PDB entry 9B1X | electron microscopy, 3.07 A resolution | chains A and L of the 54 polymer chains in the assembly

# Chain A
Molecule: 16S rRNA
From: Mycolicibacterium smegmatis
Sequence (1528 nucleotides; numbered 1 to 1528; the number before each row is that of its first residue):
     1 UUUUUGUUUGGAGAGUUUGAUCCUGGCUCAGGACGAACGCUGGCGGCGUG
    51 CUUAACACAUGCAAGUCGAACGGAAAGGCCCUUUCGGGGGUACUCGAGUG
   101 GCGAACGGGUGAGUAACACGUGGGUGAUCUGCCCUGCACUUUGGGAUAAG
   151 CCUGGGAAACUGGGUCUAAUACCGAAUACACCCUGCUGGUCGCAUGGCCU
   201 GGUAGGGGAAAGCUUUUGCGGUGUGGGAUGGGCCCGCGGCCUAUCAGCUU
   251 GUUGGUGGGGUGAUGGCCUACCAAGGCGACGACGGGUAGCCGGCCUGAGA
   301 GGGUGACCGGCCACACUGGGACUGAGAUACGGCCCAGACUCCUACGGGAG
   351 GCAGCAGUGGGGAAUAUUGCACAAUGGGCGCAAGCCUGAUGCAGCGACGC
   401 CGCGUGAGGGAUGACGGCCUUCGGGUUGUAAACCUCUUUCAGCACAGACG
   451 AAGCGCAAGUGACGGUAUGUGCAGAAGAAGGACCGGCCAACUACGUGCCA
   501 GCAGCCGCGGUAAUACGUAGGGUCCGAGCGUUGUCCGGAAUUACUGGGCG
   551 UAAAGAGCUCGUAGGUGGUUUGUCGCGUUGUUCGUGAAAACUCACAGCUU
   601 AACUGUGGGCGUGCGGGCGAUACGGGCAGACUAGAGUACUGCAGGGGAGA
   651 CUGGAAUUCCUGGUGUAGCGGUGGAAUGCGCAGAUAUCAGGAGGAACACC
   701 GGUGGCGAAGGCGGGUCUCUGGGCAGUAACUGACGCUGAGGAGCGAAAGC
   751 GUGGGGAGCGAACAGGAUUAGAUACCCUGGUAGUCCACGCCGUAAACGGU
   801 GGGUACUAGGUGUGGGUUUCCUUCCUUGGGAUCCGUGCCGUAGCUAACGC
   851 AUUAAGUACCCCGCCUGGGGAGUACGGCCGCAAGGCUAAAACUCAAAGGA
   901 AUUGACGGGGGCCCGCACAAGCGGCGGAGCAUGUGGAUUAAUUCGAUGCA
   951 ACGCGAAGAACCUUACCUGGGUUUGACAUGCACAGGACGCCGGCAGAGAU
  1001 GUCGGUUCCCUUGUGGCCUGUGUGCAGGUGGUGCAUGGCUGUCGUCAGCU
  1051 CGUGUCGUGAGAUGUUGGGUUAAGUCCCGCAACGAGCGCAACCCUUGUCU
  1101 CAUGUUGCCAGCACGUUAUGGUGGGGACUCGUGAGAGACUGCCGGGGUCA
  1151 ACUCGGAGGAAGGUGGGGAUGACGUCAAGUCAUCAUGCCCCUUAUGUCCA
  1201 GGGCUUCACACAUGCUACAAUGGCCGGUACAAAGGGCUGCGAUGCCGUGA
  1251 GGUGGAGCGAAUCCUUUCAAAGCCGGUCUCAGUUCGGAUCGGGGUCUGCA
  1301 ACUCGACCCCGUGAAGUCGGAGUCGCUAGUAAUCGCAGAUCAGCAACGCU
  1351 GCGGUGAAUACGUUCCCGGGCCUUGUACACACCGCCCGUCACGUCAUGAA
  1401 AGUCGGUAACACCCGAAGCCGGUGGCCUAACCCUUGUGGAGGGAGCCGUC
  1451 GAAGGUGGGAUCGGCGAUUGGGACGAAGUCGUAACAAGGUAGCCGUACCG
  1501 GAAGGUGCGGCUGGAUCACCUCCUUUCU
Unresolved in the structure: 1-6, 1518-1528
Metal / ion sites: Mg2+ site 1 near U9 (its only coordinating residue here); Mg2+ site 2: U16 (shared with 1 residue of chain E); Mg2+ site 3: U17, U18; Mg2+ site 4 near G25 (its only coordinating residue here); Mg2+ site 5 near A37 (its only coordinating residue here); Mg2+ site 6: U41, G42; Mg2+ site 7: G48, U49, G396; Mg2+ site 8: U52, G111; Mg2+ site 9 near A57 (its only coordinating residue here); Mg2+ site 10: G65, U66, G101, C102; Mg2+ site 11 near G96 (its only coordinating residue here); Mg2+ site 12: A104, A105, G326; 142 more Mg2+ sites not listed

# Chain L
Molecule: Small ribosomal subunit protein uS12
From: Mycolicibacterium smegmatis
UniProtKB: A0QS96 (RS12_MYCS2); numbering as in UniProt (aligned over 1-124)
Amino-acid sequence (124 residues; numbered 1 to 124; the number before each row is that of its first residue):
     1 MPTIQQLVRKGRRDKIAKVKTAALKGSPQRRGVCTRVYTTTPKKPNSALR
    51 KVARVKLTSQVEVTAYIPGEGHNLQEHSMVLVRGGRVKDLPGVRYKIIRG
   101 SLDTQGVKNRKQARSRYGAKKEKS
Unresolved in the structure: 1, 124
Curated features (UniProtKB/Swiss-Prot):
  - modified residue: Asp89 (3-methylthioaspartic acid)

# Interface between chain A and chain L
Pairs across the interface - 98 pairs, chain A then chain L:
  G26(A) with Lys15(L), salt bridge to the phosphate
  A37(A) with Gln29(L), hydrogen bond to the base
  C38(A) with Gln29(L), hydrogen bond to the sugar; Ile98(L), sugar contact; Ser101(L), phosphate contact
  G39(A) with Ser101(L), hydrogen bond to the phosphate; Ser115(L), hydrogen bond to the sugar; Gly118(L), sugar contact
  C40(A) with Arg114(L), hydrogen bond to the sugar; Lys120(L), salt bridge to the phosphate
  U41(A) with Lys121(L), phosphate contact
  C241(A) with Arg13(L), phosphate contact
  U242(A) with Arg13(L), salt bridge to the phosphate
  G362(A) with Arg31(L), phosphate contact; Thr58(L), sugar contact
  A363(A) with Ser27(L), hydrogen bond to the base; Pro28(L), base contact; Gln29(L), base contact; Arg30(L), phosphate contact; Arg31(L), salt bridge to the phosphate
  G481(A) with Arg114(L), salt bridge to the phosphate; Ser115(L), hydrogen bond to the phosphate
  A482(A) with Ala113(L), phosphate contact; Arg114(L), hydrogen bond to the phosphate; Ser115(L), hydrogen bond to the phosphate; Arg116(L), phosphate contact
  C483(A) with Ala113(L), phosphate contact; Arg116(L), salt bridge to the phosphate
  C498(A) with Ser47(L), base contact
  C499(A) with Ser47(L), hydrogen bond to the phosphate
  A500(A) with Ala48(L), phosphate contact; Leu49(L), hydrogen bond to the phosphate; Lys51(L), salt bridge to the phosphate; Glu70(L), hydrogen bond to the sugar
  G501(A) with Arg50(L), hydrogen bond to the base; Lys51(L), salt bridge to the phosphate; Gly69(L), phosphate contact; Glu70(L), phosphate contact
  C502(A) with Asn46(L), base contact; Arg50(L), base contact; Tyr66(L), hydrogen bond to the phosphate; Gly69(L), phosphate contact; Tyr117(L), phosphate contact
  A503(A) with Arg50(L), base contact; Val87(L), base contact; Lys88(L), base contact; Asp89(L), hydrogen bond to the base; Arg116(L), salt bridge to the phosphate
  G504(A) with Arg86(L), phosphate contact
  C505(A) with Arg86(L), salt bridge to the phosphate
  C506(A) with Lys88(L), salt bridge to the phosphate
  G507(A) with Asn46(L), hydrogen bond to the base; Asp89(L), base contact
  C508(A) with Asn46(L), base contact
  G509(A) with Ser47(L), base contact
  G517(A) with Arg110(L), salt bridge to the phosphate
  U518(A) with Arg110(L), salt bridge to the phosphate; Lys111(L), hydrogen bond to the phosphate; Gln112(L), hydrogen bond to the phosphate
  A519(A) with Lys111(L), salt bridge to the phosphate; Gln112(L), hydrogen bond to the phosphate
  U531(A) with Arg83(L), hydrogen bond to the sugar
  U532(A) with Pro28(L), hydrogen bond to the sugar; Gln29(L), base contact; Arg83(L), sugar contact; Gly84(L), sugar contact
  G533(A) with Pro28(L), sugar contact
  U541(A) with Lys15(L), base contact
  U542(A) with Arg12(L), hydrogen bond to the base; Arg13(L), hydrogen bond to the base
  A543(A) with Arg12(L), hydrogen bond to the base
  C544(A) with Leu7(L), phosphate contact; Arg12(L), salt bridge to the phosphate
  G547(A) with Pro2(L), base contact; Arg12(L), base contact
  G548(A) with Pro2(L), base contact
  G564(A) with Gln5(L), sugar contact
  C862(A) with Thr3(L), hydrogen bond to the phosphate; Gln5(L), phosphate contact; Gln6(L), phosphate contact; Arg9(L), salt bridge to the phosphate
  G863(A) with Gln6(L), phosphate contact; Arg9(L), salt bridge to the phosphate
  U866(A) with Lys15(L), sugar contact
  G867(A) with Lys15(L), salt bridge to the phosphate
  U893(A) with Lys18(L), hydrogen bond to the base; Pro91(L), phosphate contact; Gly92(L), phosphate contact; Arg94(L), salt bridge to the phosphate
  C894(A) with Pro91(L), phosphate contact
  A895(A) with Lys43(L), salt bridge to the phosphate
  A1396(A) with Arg54(L), salt bridge to the phosphate
  C1474(A) with Pro91(L), sugar contact
  G1475(A) with Lys43(L), phosphate contact
  A1476(A) with Pro42(L), phosphate contact; Lys43(L), phosphate contact; Lys44(L), salt bridge to the phosphate
  A1477(A) with Lys44(L), salt bridge to the phosphate
Also at the interface, not in a pair above, chain A (60 interface residues in all): A36, G480, G530, U534, G565, C861, C864, G869, C892, C1395
Also at the interface, not in a pair above, chain L (63 interface residues in all): Lys10, Asp14, Lys20, Thr21, Gly26, Thr41, Glu62, Pro68, Leu81, Arg99, Asn109, Ala119

# In short
Chain A and chain L form an interface of 60 and 63 residues respectively, with 26 hydrogen bonds and 23 salt
bridges. Polar pairs include A37(A)-Gln29(L), A363(A)-Ser27(L) and G501(A)-Arg50(L). The Mg2+ site 3 is built
by U17(A) and U18(A).
Chain A is 16S rRNA and chain L is Small ribosomal subunit protein uS12, both from Mycolicibacterium
smegmatis; the structure, HWS19 strain gidB mutant mycobacterial ribosome, was determined by electron
microscopy.
